5JZE - chains B and A; structure by X-ray diffraction, 2.47 A resolution.

Chain B:
Protein: Ubiquitin-like protein ISG15
Source organism: Mus musculus
Notes: fragment: C-terminal
Reference sequence: Q64339 (ISG15_MOUSE); residue numbers follow UniProt; this construct covers 79-154
Sequence (76 residues; numbered 79 to 154; the number before each row is that of its first residue):
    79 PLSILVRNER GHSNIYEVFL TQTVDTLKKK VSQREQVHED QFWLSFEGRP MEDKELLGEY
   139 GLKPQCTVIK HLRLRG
Covalent attachments: prop-2-en-1-amine (AYE) linked to Gly154
Residues lining bound ligands: citrate anion (FLC): Asn86, Arg88, His90, Ser91, Asn92
UniProt features mapped onto this chain:
  - region: Arg151 to Gly154 (Involved in the ligation of specific target proteins)
  - motif: Leu150 to Gly154 (LRLRGG)
  - site: Arg151 (Interacts with activating enzyme)
  - modified residue: Cys144 (S-nitrosocysteine)
Reported in the primary citation:
  - contacts within the chain: Glu87-Lys148 (hydrogen bond)
  - specificity-determining residues: Glu87
  - specificity-determining residues: Ile147 (proposed by the authors, not directly observed)

Chain A:
Protein: RNA-dependent RNA polymerase
Source organism: Erve virus
Reference sequence: J3RTH4 (J3RTH4_9VIRU); numbering as in UniProt (aligned over 4-162)
Sequence (159 residues; each row starts with the number of its first residue):
     4 VNRLDAIVWE NIEGNLSRAF LTLDLHAFFN VNKEVGDGNC FYRALSRLHS ESRTSNEHLY
    64 YRLLIPDAVD KYFDIEPEAI GLGLNKQEYV SKAILDGEWA GSLEASMLSK FLDITIIIWI
   124 VDDSGTIISA NRYGEGRPSQ AYNLCMVGNA HFDSLYIRV
Residues lining bound ligands:
  - prop-2-en-1-amine (AYE): Val38, Gly39, Asp40, Gly41, Asn42, Cys43, Trp102, Ala153, His154
  - citrate anion (FLC): Asn35, Arg50, Thr57, Ser58, Asn59
Reported in the primary citation:
  - specificity-determining residues: Arg21, Ser132, Asn134
  - mutagenesis - S132A: unchanged catalytic activity on Ub-AMC
  - mutagenesis - R21V (20-fold), N134I: increased catalytic activity on Ub-AMC
  - mutagenesis - R21V: decreased catalytic activity on hISG15-AMC

How chain B and chain A interact:
Contacting residue pairs (39):
  Glu87(B) - Phe23(A)
  Arg88(B) - Phe23(A)
  Gly89(B) - Phe23(A)
  Asp118(B) - Leu85(A)
  Phe120(B) - Leu85(A)
  Trp121(B) - Glu16(A)
  Trp121(B) - Pro80(A)  hydrophobic
  Trp121(B) - Glu81(A)
  Trp121(B) - Gly84(A)
  Ser123(B) - Glu16(A)
  Gly126(B) - Ile15(A)
  Gly126(B) - Glu16(A)
  Arg127(B) - Glu16(A)
  Pro128(B) - Glu16(A)
  Pro128(B) - Pro80(A)
  Pro128(B) - Ile83(A)  hydrophobic
  Met129(B) - Gly84(A)
  Glu130(B) - Ile83(A)
  Ile147(B) - Arg21(A)
  His149(B) - Ile15(A)
  Arg151(B) - Glu81(A)
  Arg151(B) - Leu85(A)
  Arg151(B) - Ser105(A)
  Leu152(B) - Ala103(A)
  Leu152(B) - Gly104(A)  hydrogen bond (backbone-backbone)
  Leu152(B) - Ser105(A)  hydrogen bond (backbone-side chain)
  Leu152(B) - Asn134(A)
  Leu152(B) - Met149(A)  hydrophobic
  Arg153(B) - Trp102(A)
  Arg153(B) - Ala103(A)
  Arg153(B) - Met149(A)
  Arg153(B) - Asn152(A)
  Arg153(B) - Ala153(A)
  Gly154(B) - Cys43(A)
  Gly154(B) - Trp102(A)
  Gly154(B) - Ala103(A)  hydrogen bond (backbone-backbone)
  Gly154(B) - Ala153(A)
  Gly154(B) - His154(A)
  Gly154(B) - Phe155(A)
Other interface residues (no listed pair), chain B (21 interface residues in all): Arg85, Lys148, Leu150
Other interface residues (no listed pair), chain A (28 interface residues in all): Leu19, Gly41, Leu87, Ile121, Ile123, Ile131, Ser132, Tyr136
Interface features reported in the paper:
  - specific contacts: Trp121(B)-Glu81(A) (water-mediated contact), Pro128(B)-Ile83(A) (hydrophobic contact), Pro128(B)-Pro80(A) (hydrophobic contact), Ile147(B)-Ile15(A), His149(B)-Ile15(A), Pro80(A)-Trp121(B)
  - interface residues, chain B: Gln119(B), Leu150(B), Arg151(B), Leu152(B), Gly154(B)
  - interface residues, chain A: Glu81(A), Ser105(A), Glu107(A), Asn134(A)

In short:
The interface between chain B and chain A involves 21 residues on one side and 28 on the other, with 3
hydrogen bonds. Among the polar pairs are Leu152(B)-Ser105(A), Leu152(B)-Gly104(A) and Gly154(B)-Ala103(A).
The authors report a water-mediated contact between Trp121(B) and Glu81(A); hydrophobic contacts between
Pro128(B) and Ile83(A) and Pro128(B) and Pro80(A); contacts between Ile147(B) and Ile15(A), His149(B) and
Ile15(A) and Pro80(A) and Trp121(B). From the paper: R21V and N134I of chain A increase catalytic activity on
Ub-AMC; interface residues Gln119(B), Leu150(B) and Glu81(A) among others.
Here chain B is Ubiquitin-like protein ISG15 (Mus musculus) and chain A is RNA-dependent RNA polymerase (Erve
virus). Entry 5JZE (Erve virus viral OTU domain protease in complex with mouse ISG15) was determined by X-ray
diffraction.
